PDB entry 8GTD | electron microscopy, 4.70 A resolution (low resolution: residue-level contacts below are approximate; hydrogen-bond / salt-bridge calls are withheld) | chains A and B of the 24 polymer chains in the assembly

# Chain A (and B)
Molecule: Portal protein
Source organism: Dinoroseobacter phage vB_DshS-R4C
Notes: chain B of this document is another copy of the same molecule, construct and numbering; everything in this record applies to it too
UniProt: A0A4Y6EI29 (A0A4Y6EI29_9CAUD); residue numbers follow UniProt; this construct covers 1-551
Amino-acid sequence (551 residues; row label = number of the first residue in the row):
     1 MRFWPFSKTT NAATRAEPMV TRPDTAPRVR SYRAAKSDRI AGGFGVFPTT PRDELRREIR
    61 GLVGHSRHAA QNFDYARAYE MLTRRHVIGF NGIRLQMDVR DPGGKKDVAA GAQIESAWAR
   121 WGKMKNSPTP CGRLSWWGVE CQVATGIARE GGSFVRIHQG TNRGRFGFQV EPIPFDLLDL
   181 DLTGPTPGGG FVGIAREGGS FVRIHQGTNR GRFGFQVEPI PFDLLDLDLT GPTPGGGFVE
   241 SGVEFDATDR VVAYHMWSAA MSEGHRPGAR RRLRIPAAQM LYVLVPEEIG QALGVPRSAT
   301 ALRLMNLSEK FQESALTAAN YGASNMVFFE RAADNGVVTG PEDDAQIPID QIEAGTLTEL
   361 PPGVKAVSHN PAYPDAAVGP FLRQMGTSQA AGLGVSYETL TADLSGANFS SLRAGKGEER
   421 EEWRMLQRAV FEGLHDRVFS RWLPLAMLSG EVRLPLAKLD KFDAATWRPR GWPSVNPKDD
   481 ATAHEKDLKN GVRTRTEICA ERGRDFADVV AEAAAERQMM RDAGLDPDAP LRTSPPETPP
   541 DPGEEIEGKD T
Not modelled in the structure: 1-31, 163-212, 261-268, 528-551

# Chain A / chain B interface
Pairs across the interface (14; chain A residue first):
  Gly-64(A) / Pro-48(B)
  Pro-130(A) / Asp-249(B)
  Pro-130(A) / Arg-250(B)
  Thr-356(A) / Ser-324(B)
  Thr-358(A) / Ser-324(B)
  Thr-358(A) / Asn-325(B)
  Glu-359(A) / Asn-325(B)
  Glu-359(A) / Val-327(B)
  Leu-360(A) / Val-327(B)
  Leu-360(A) / Phe-328(B)
  Leu-360(A) / Phe-329(B)
  Val-364(A) / Arg-331(B)
  Asp-375(A) / Ala-377(B)
  Asp-375(A) / Phe-381(B)
Also at the interface, not in a pair above, chain A (17 interface residues in all): Glu-58, Phe-73, Ala-78, Gln-142, Leu-357, Pro-361, Pro-362, Gly-363, His-369
Also at the interface, not in a pair above, chain B (17 interface residues in all): Tyr-32, Glu-287, Thr-300, Ala-372, Pro-380, Ala-391

# Overview
The chain A/chain B interface involves 17 residues from each chain.
Chain A and chain B are both Portal protein (Dinoroseobacter phage vB_DshS-R4C); the structure, Cryo-EM model
of the marine siphophage vB_DshS-R4C portal-adaptor complex, was determined by electron microscopy, deposited
together with 8GTB, 8GTC and 8GTF.
